PDB entry 8W9Y | electron microscopy, 3.50 A resolution | chains A and B of the 6 polymer chains in the assembly

[Chain A (and B)]
Protein: Sphingomyelin synthase-related protein 1
Source organism: Homo sapiens
Notes: EC 2.7.8.27; chain B of this document is another copy of the same molecule, construct and numbering; everything in this record applies to it too
Reference sequence: Q96LT4 (SAMD8_HUMAN); numbering as in UniProt (aligned over 144-407)
Sequence (264 residues; numbered 144 to 407; the number before each row is that of its first residue):
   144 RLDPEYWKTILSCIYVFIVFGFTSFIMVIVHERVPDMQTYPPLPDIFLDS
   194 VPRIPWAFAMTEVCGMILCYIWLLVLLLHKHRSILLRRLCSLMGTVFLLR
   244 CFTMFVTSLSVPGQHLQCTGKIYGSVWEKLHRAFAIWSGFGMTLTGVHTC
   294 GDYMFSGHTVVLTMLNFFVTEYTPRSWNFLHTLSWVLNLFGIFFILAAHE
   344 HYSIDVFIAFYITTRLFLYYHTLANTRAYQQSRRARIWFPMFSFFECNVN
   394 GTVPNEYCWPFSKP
Disulfide bonds: Cys261-Cys293
Curated features (UniProtKB/Swiss-Prot):
  - active site: His301, His344, Asp348
  - mutagenesis: Asp348 (D348E: Abolishes CPE synthase activity)

[Chain A / chain B interface]
Pairs across the interface - 27 pairs, chain A then chain B:
  Tyr183(A) - Pro184(B)  hydrophobic
  Pro184(A) - Tyr183(B)
  Leu186(A) - Ser251(B)
  Leu186(A) - Leu252(B)  hydrophobic
  Pro187(A) - Arg176(B)
  Pro187(A) - Val177(B)  hydrophobic
  Pro187(A) - Thr250(B)
  Pro187(A) - Ser251(B)
  Asp188(A) - Val249(B)
  Asp188(A) - Thr250(B)
  Ile189(A) - Phe248(B)  hydrophobic
  Ile189(A) - Val249(B)  hydrogen bond (backbone-backbone)
  Phe248(A) - Ile189(B)  hydrophobic
  Val249(A) - Pro187(B)
  Val249(A) - Asp188(B)
  Val249(A) - Ile189(B)  hydrogen bond (backbone-backbone)
  Thr250(A) - Pro187(B)
  Thr250(A) - Asp188(B)
  Thr250(A) - Ile347(B)
  Ser251(A) - Leu186(B)
  Ser251(A) - Pro187(B)  hydrogen bond (backbone-backbone)
  Leu252(A) - Leu186(B)  hydrophobic
  Ser346(A) - Val249(B)
  Ile347(A) - Thr246(B)
  Ile347(A) - Thr250(B)
  Tyr354(A) - Tyr354(B)  hydrogen bond
  Arg358(A) - Tyr354(B)  hydrogen bond
Interface residues without a listed pair, chain A (18 interface residues in all): Arg176, Val177, Met297
Interface residues without a listed pair, chain B (18 interface residues in all): Met297, Arg358

[In short]
Chain A and chain B each contribute 18 residues to their interface; the contacts include 5 hydrogen bonds.
Among the polar pairs are Tyr354(A)-Tyr354(B), Arg358(A)-Tyr354(B) and Ile189(A)-Val249(B). Curated annotation
(UniProt) lists 3 active-site residues and one mutagenesis site on chain A.
Chain A and chain B are both Sphingomyelin synthase-related protein 1 (Homo sapiens); the structure, The
cryo-EM structure of human sphingomyelin synthase-related protein, was determined by electron microscopy (same
publication as 8IJQ, 8IJR and 8W9W).
